PDB entry 6A4B | X-ray diffraction, 2.70 A resolution | chains A and H of the 4 polymer chains in the assembly

Chain A:
Molecule: Three prime repair exonuclease 2
Source organism: Mus musculus
Notes: EC 3.1.11.2
UniProtKB: Q9R1A9 (TREX2_MOUSE); numbering as in UniProt (aligned over 1-236)
Sequence (256 residues; numbered -19 to 236; the number before each row is that of its first residue; numbers below 1 keep their minus sign (Met-19 is residue -19)):
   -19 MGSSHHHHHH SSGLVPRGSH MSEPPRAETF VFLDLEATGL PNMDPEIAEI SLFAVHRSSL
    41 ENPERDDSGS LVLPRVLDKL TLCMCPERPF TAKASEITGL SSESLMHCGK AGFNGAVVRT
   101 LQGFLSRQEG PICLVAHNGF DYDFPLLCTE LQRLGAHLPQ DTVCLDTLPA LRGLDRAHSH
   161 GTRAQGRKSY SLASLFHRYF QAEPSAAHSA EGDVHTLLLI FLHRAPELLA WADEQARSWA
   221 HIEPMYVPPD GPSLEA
Unresolved in the structure: -19 to 3, 157-166, 187-188, 229-236
Differences from the reference sequence: initiating methionine (-19); expression tag (-18 to 0)
Ion coordination: Mg2+ site 1: Asp14 (shared with DT17(H) of chain H); Mg2+ site 2: Asp14, Glu16, Asp193 (shared with DT18(H) of chain H)
Swiss-Prot annotation at these positions:
  - active site: His188 (Proton donor/acceptor)
  - binding site (Mg(2+)): Asp14, Glu16, Asp193
  - binding site (substrate): Glu16, Ala17, Tyr122, Asp193
From the paper describing this entry:
  - mutagenesis - H188A: abolished catalytic activity on ssDNA substrate
  - mutagenesis - R156A, R156A/R167A, R167A: decreased catalytic activity
  - mutagenesis - H188A: decreased catalytic activity on PCR product

Chain H:
Molecule: 18-nt DNA strand
Sequence (18 nucleotides; numbered 1 to 18; the number before each row is that of its first residue):
     1 GGCCCTCTTT AGGGCCTT
Unresolved in the structure: 7-9
Ion coordination: Mg2+ site 1: DT17 (shared with Asp14(A) of chain A); Mg2+ site 2: DT18 (shared with Asp14(A), Glu16(A), Asp193(A) of chain A)

How chain A and chain H interact:
Residue-residue contacts (28):
  Asp14(A) - DT18(H)  phosphate contact
  Leu15(A) - DT18(H)  sugar contact
  Glu16(A) - DT18(H)  phosphate contact
  Ala17(A) - DT18(H)  hydrogen bond to the phosphate
  Gly19(A) - DT18(H)  base contact
  Leu20(A) - DT17(H)  base contact
  Leu20(A) - DT18(H)  base contact
  Lys73(A) - DT18(H)  hydrogen bond to the base
  Ala74(A) - DT18(H)  base contact
  Ile77(A) - DT18(H)  base contact
  Thr78(A) - DT18(H)  phosphate contact
  His117(A) - DC16(H)  phosphate contact
  His117(A) - DT17(H)  salt bridge to the phosphate
  Asn118(A) - DC16(H)  hydrogen bond to the base
  Asn118(A) - DT17(H)  hydrogen bond to the sugar
  Asp121(A) - DG1(H)  base contact
  Asp121(A) - DG2(H)  sugar contact
  Tyr122(A) - DT17(H)  base contact
  Tyr122(A) - DT18(H)  hydrogen bond to the sugar
  Leu148(A) - DC16(H)  sugar contact
  Arg156(A) - DC5(H)  salt bridge to the phosphate
  Arg167(A) - DC5(H)  sugar contact
  Ser169(A) - DC16(H)  hydrogen bond to the phosphate
  Tyr170(A) - DC16(H)  hydrogen bond to the phosphate
  Ser171(A) - DC16(H)  hydrogen bond to the phosphate
  Ser171(A) - DT17(H)  hydrogen bond to the phosphate
  Leu172(A) - DT17(H)  hydrogen bond to the phosphate
  Asp193(A) - DT18(H)  phosphate contact
Also at the interface, not in a pair above, chain A (26 interface residues in all): Pro21, Thr71, Arg152, Lys168
Also at the interface, not in a pair above, chain H (7 interface residues in all): DT6

Summary:
The interface between chain A and chain H involves 26 residues on one side and 7 on the other, with 10
hydrogen bonds and 2 salt bridges. Polar contacts include Lys73(A)-DT18(H), Asn118(A)-DC16(H) and
Asn118(A)-DT17(H). The paper reports that R156A, R156A/R167A and R167A of chain A reduce catalytic activity;
H188A of chain A abolishes catalytic activity on ssDNA substrate.
Here chain A is Three prime repair exonuclease 2 (Mus musculus) and chain H is an 18-nt DNA strand. Entry 6A4B
(Structure of TREX2 in complex with a duplex DNA with 2 nucleotide 3'-overhang) was determined by X-ray
diffraction together with 6A45, 6A46 and 6A47 from the same study.
